6ZY8 - chains B and F of the 6 polymer chains in the assembly; structure by electron microscopy, 7.40 A resolution (low resolution: residue-level contacts below are approximate; hydrogen-bond / salt-bridge calls are withheld).

Chain B:
Protein: DNA topoisomerase 2-alpha
Organism: Homo sapiens
Notes: EC 5.6.2.2
Reference sequence: P11388 (TOP2A_HUMAN); residues 1-1531 here = UniProt positions 1-1531
Sequence (1531 residues; each row starts with the number of its first residue):
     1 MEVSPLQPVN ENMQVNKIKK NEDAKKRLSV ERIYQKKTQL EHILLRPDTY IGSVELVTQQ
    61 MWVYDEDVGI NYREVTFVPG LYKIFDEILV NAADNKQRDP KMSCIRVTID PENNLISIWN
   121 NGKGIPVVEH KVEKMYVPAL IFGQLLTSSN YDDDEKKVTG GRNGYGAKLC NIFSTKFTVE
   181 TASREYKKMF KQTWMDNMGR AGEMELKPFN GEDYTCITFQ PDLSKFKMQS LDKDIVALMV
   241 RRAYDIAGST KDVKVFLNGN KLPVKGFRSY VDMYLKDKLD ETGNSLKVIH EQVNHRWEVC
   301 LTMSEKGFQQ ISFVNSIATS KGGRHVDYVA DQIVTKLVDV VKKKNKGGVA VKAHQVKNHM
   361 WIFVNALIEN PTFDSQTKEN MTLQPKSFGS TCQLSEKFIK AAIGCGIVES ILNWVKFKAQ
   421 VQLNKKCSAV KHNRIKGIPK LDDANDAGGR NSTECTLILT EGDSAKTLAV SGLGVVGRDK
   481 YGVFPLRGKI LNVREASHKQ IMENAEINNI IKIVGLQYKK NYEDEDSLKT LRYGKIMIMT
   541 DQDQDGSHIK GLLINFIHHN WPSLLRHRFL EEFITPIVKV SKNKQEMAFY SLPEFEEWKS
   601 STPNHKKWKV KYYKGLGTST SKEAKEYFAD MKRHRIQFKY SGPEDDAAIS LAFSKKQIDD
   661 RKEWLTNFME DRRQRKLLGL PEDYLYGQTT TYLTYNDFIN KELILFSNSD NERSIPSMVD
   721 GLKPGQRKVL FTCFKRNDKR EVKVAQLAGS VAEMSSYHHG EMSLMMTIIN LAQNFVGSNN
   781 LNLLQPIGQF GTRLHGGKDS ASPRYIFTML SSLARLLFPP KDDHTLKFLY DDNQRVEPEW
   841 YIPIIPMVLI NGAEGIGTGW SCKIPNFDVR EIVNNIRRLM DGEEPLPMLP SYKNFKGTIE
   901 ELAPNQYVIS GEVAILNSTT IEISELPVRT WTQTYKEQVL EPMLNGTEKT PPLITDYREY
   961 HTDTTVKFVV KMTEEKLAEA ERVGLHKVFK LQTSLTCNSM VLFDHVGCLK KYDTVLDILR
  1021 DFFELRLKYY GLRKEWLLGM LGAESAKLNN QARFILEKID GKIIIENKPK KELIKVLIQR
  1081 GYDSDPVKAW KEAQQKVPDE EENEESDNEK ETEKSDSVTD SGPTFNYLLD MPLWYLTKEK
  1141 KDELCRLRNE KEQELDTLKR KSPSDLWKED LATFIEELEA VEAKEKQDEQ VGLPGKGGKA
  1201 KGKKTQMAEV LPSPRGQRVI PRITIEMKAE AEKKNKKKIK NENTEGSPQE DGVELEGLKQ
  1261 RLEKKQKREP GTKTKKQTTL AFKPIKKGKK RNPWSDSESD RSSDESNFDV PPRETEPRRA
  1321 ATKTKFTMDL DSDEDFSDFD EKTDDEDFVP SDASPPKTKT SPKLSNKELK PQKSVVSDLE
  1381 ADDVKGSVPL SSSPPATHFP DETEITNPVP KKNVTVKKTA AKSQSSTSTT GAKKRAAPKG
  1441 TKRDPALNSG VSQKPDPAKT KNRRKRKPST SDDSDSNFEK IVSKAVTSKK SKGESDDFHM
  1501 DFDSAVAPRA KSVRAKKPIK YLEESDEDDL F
Not modelled in the structure: 1-28, 346-350, 1098-1120, 1216-1531
Small-molecule neighbours:
  - AMP-PNP (ANP; phosphoaminophosphonic acid-adenylate ester): Glu87, Asn91, Ala92, Asn120, Ile125, Ile141, Phe142, Thr147, Ser148, Ser149, Asn150, Gly160, Gly161, Arg162, Asn163, Gly164, Tyr165, Gly166, Ala167, Lys168, Thr215, Ile217, Lys378
  - Etoposide (EVP; (5S,5aR,8aR,9R)-9-(4-hydroxy-3,5-dimethoxyphenyl)-8-oxo-5,5a,6,8,8a,9-hexahydrofuro[3',4':6,7]naphtho[2,3-d][1,3]dioxol -5-yl 4,6-O-[(1R)-ethylidene]-beta-D-glucopyranoside): Gly462, Asp463, Arg487, Met762, Met766
Curated features (UniProtKB/Swiss-Prot):
  - region: Lys342 to Lys344 (Interaction with DNA), Lys990 to Ser999 (Interaction with DNA), Lys1433 to Lys1439 (Interaction with PLSCR1)
  - motif: Ile1018 to Lys1028 (Nuclear export signal)
  - active site: Tyr805 (O-(5'-phospho-DNA)-tyrosine intermediate)
  - binding site (ATP): Asn91, Asn120, Ser148 to Asn150, Gly161 to Lys168, Gln376 to Lys378
  - binding site (Mg(2+)): Glu461, Asp541, Asp543
  - site: Lys489 (Interaction with DNA), Asn492 (Interaction with DNA), Arg661 (Interaction with DNA), Lys662 (Interaction with DNA), Lys723 (Interaction with DNA), Tyr757 (Interaction with DNA), Ser763 (Interaction with DNA), Arg804 (Transition state stabilizer), Ile856 (Important for DNA bending), Trp931 (Interaction with DNA)
  - modified residue: Met1 (N-acetylmethionine), Ser4 (Phosphoserine), Thr282 (Phosphothreonine), Ser1106 (Phosphoserine), Thr1205 (Phosphothreonine), Ser1213 (Phosphoserine), Thr1244 (Phosphothreonine), Ser1247 (Phosphoserine), Ser1295 (Phosphoserine), Ser1297 (Phosphoserine), Ser1299 (Phosphoserine), Ser1302 (Phosphoserine), Thr1327 (Phosphothreonine), Ser1332 (Phosphoserine), Ser1337 (Phosphoserine), Thr1343 (Phosphothreonine), Ser1351 (Phosphoserine), Ser1354 (Phosphoserine), Ser1374 (Phosphoserine), Ser1377 (Phosphoserine) and 15 more in UniProt
  - cross-link (Glycyl lysine isopeptide (Lys-Gly)): Lys17 (interchain with G-Cter in SUMO2), Lys156 (interchain with G-Cter in SUMO2), Lys157 (interchain with G-Cter in SUMO2), Lys261 (interchain with G-Cter in SUMO2), Lys352 (interchain with G-Cter in SUMO2), Lys386 (interchain with G-Cter in SUMO2), Lys397 (interchain with G-Cter in SUMO2), Lys416 (interchain with G-Cter in SUMO2), Lys418 (interchain with G-Cter in SUMO2), Lys425 (interchain with G-Cter in SUMO2), Lys440 (interchain with G-Cter in SUMO2), Lys466 (interchain with G-Cter in SUMO2), Lys480 (interchain with G-Cter in SUMO2), Lys529 (interchain with G-Cter in SUMO2), Lys584 (interchain with G-Cter in SUMO2), Lys599 (interchain with G-Cter in SUMO2), Lys614 (interchain with G-Cter in SUMO2), Lys622 (interchain with G-Cter in SUMO2), Lys625 (interchain with G-Cter in SUMO2), Lys632 (interchain with G-Cter in SUMO2) and 24 more in UniProt
  - natural variant: Arg450 (R450Q: In teniposide (VM-26) resistant cells), Arg487 (R487K: In amsacrine resistant cells)
  - mutagenesis: Lys342 to Lys344 (Reduced enzyme activity; abolishes stimulation of ATPase activity upon DNA binding; Strongly reduced enzyme activity; abolishes stimulation of ATPase activity upon DNA binding), Glu461 (E461A/C: Impairs bending of target DNA. Strongly reduced DNA cleavage), Asp541 (D541A/C: Impairs bending of target DNA. Strongly reduced DNA cleavage), Asp543 (D543A/C: Impairs bending of target DNA. Strongly reduced DNA cleavage), Asp545 (D545A/C: Strongly reduced DNA cleavage), Ser1469 (S1469A: Abolishes binding to the antibody MPM2)

Chain F:
Molecule: 17-nt DNA strand
Sequence (17 nucleotides; each row starts with the number of its first residue):
     1 CGCGCATCGT CATCCTC

How chain B and chain F interact:
Contacting residue pairs (31):
  Lys489(B) - DA6(F)
  Lys489(B) - DT7(F)
  Ile490(B) - DT7(F)
  Leu491(B) - DA6(F)
  Leu491(B) - DT7(F)
  Asn492(B) - DT7(F)
  Asn492(B) - DC8(F)
  Asn504(B) - DA6(F)
  His548(B) - DT7(F)
  Ile658(B) - DG9(F)
  Arg661(B) - DG9(F)
  Tyr805(B) - DG2(F)
  Ile856(B) - DC8(F)
  Ile856(B) - DG9(F)
  Gly857(B) - DC8(F)
  Gly857(B) - DG9(F)
  Thr858(B) - DC8(F)
  Thr858(B) - DG9(F)
  Gly859(B) - DG9(F)
  Gly859(B) - DT10(F)
  Trp860(B) - DG9(F)
  Trp860(B) - DT10(F)
  Ser861(B) - DG9(F)
  Ser861(B) - DT10(F)
  Lys990(B) - DC14(F)
  Gln992(B) - DT13(F)
  Thr993(B) - DT13(F)
  Ser994(B) - DA12(F)
  Ser994(B) - DT13(F)
  Leu995(B) - DA12(F)
  Thr996(B) - DA12(F)
Also at the interface, not in a pair above, chain B (28 interface residues in all): Glu503, Leu552, Phe653, Lys662, Arg804, Lys949, Asn998
Also at the interface, not in a pair above, chain F (12 interface residues in all): DC1, DC11, DC15

Summary:
28 residues of chain B and 12 residues of chain F are in contact. Chain B binds AMP-PNP and Etoposide. Curated
annotation (UniProt) lists active-site residue Tyr805(B), 16 ATP-binding residues, 3 Mg2+-binding residues and
8 mutagenesis sites on chain B.
Chain B is DNA topoisomerase 2-alpha (Homo sapiens) and chain F is a 17-nt DNA strand; the structure, Cryo-EM
structure of the entire Human topoisomerase II alpha in State 2, was determined by electron microscopy (same
publication as 6ZY5, 6ZY6 and 6ZY7).
